PDB entry 5ZQQ | X-ray diffraction, 2.29 A resolution | chains A and B

# Chain A
Molecule: Tankyrase-2
Source organism: Homo sapiens
Notes: EC 2.4.2.30
UniProt: Q9H2K2 (TNKS2_HUMAN); residues 947-1114 here = UniProt positions 947-1114
Amino-acid sequence (168 residues; numbered 947 to 1114; the number before each row is that of its first residue):
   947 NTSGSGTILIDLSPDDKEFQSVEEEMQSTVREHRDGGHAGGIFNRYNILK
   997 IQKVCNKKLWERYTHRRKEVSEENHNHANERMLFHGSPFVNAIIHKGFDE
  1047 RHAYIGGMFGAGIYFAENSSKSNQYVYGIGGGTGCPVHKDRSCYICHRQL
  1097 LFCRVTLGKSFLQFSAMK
Disordered / not traced: 947-951, 1114
Bound ions: Zn2+: Cys1081, His1084, Cys1089, Cys1092
Small-molecule neighbours: 9H6 (1-methyl-1'-(4-oxo-3,4,5,6,7,8-hexahydroquinazolin-2-yl)spiro[indole-3,4'-piperidin]-2(1H)-one): Phe1030, His1031, Gly1032, Ser1033, Pro1034, Phe1035, Arg1047, His1048, Ala1049, Tyr1050, Tyr1060, Phe1061, Ala1062, Lys1067, Ser1068, Tyr1071, Gly1074, Ile1075
UniProt features mapped onto this chain:
  - binding site (Zn(2+)): Cys1081, His1084, Cys1089, Cys1092
  - mutagenesis: Met1054 (M1054V: Loss of activity)

# Chain B
Molecule: Tankyrase-2
Source organism: Homo sapiens
Notes: EC 2.4.2.30
UniProt: Q9H2K2 (TNKS2_HUMAN); numbering as in UniProt (aligned over 1115-1162)
Amino-acid sequence (48 residues; row label = number of the first residue in the row):
  1115 MAHSPPGHHSVTGRPSVNGLALAEYVIYRGEQAYPEYLITYQIMRPEG
Disordered / not traced: 1162

# How chain A and chain B interact
Residue-residue contacts - 159 pairs, chain A then chain B:
  Glu964(A) with Tyr1151(B), hydrogen bond
  Val968(A) with Tyr1151(B), hydrophobic; Ile1153(B), hydrophobic
  Met972(A) with Ile1153(B), hydrophobic; Tyr1155(B), hydrophobic
  Arg977(A) with Asn1132(B); Ala1135(B)
  Ile988(A) with Met1158(B); Pro1160(B)
  Phe989(A) with Ile1157(B), hydrophobic; Met1158(B)
  Asn990(A) with Pro1160(B)
  Arg991(A) with Met1158(B), hydrogen bond (backbone-backbone)
  Tyr992(A) with Tyr1155(B), hydrophobic; Gln1156(B); Ile1157(B), hydrophobic; Met1158(B)
  Asn993(A) with Tyr1155(B); Gln1156(B), hydrogen bond (backbone-backbone); Met1158(B)
  Ile994(A) with Thr1154(B); Tyr1155(B), hydrophobic
  Leu995(A) with Thr1154(B), hydrogen bond (backbone-backbone); Tyr1155(B); Gln1156(B)
  Lys996(A) with Leu1152(B); Ile1153(B); Thr1154(B), hydrogen bond (backbone-backbone)
  Ile997(A) with Leu1152(B)
  Gln998(A) with Tyr1151(B); Leu1152(B), hydrogen bond (backbone-backbone)
  Lys999(A) with Glu1150(B)
  Val1000(A) with Tyr1148(B), hydrogen bond (backbone-side chain); Pro1149(B); Glu1150(B), hydrogen bond (backbone-backbone)
  Cys1001(A) with Tyr1148(B)
  Asn1002(A) with Tyr1148(B), hydrogen bond (backbone-side chain)
  Leu1005(A) with Tyr1148(B), hydrophobic
  Trp1006(A) with Tyr1148(B)
  Arg1008(A) with Gly1144(B); Glu1145(B), salt bridge
  Tyr1009(A) with Glu1145(B); Gln1146(B); Ala1147(B); Tyr1148(B)
  Arg1012(A) with His1123(B); Arg1143(B); Glu1145(B); Gln1146(B), hydrogen bond
  Val1016(A) with His1123(B); Gln1146(B)
  Glu1019(A) with His1123(B), salt bridge
  Arg1027(A) with Tyr1139(B), hydrogen bond
  Leu1029(A) with Tyr1139(B), hydrophobic
  Val1036(A) with Leu1152(B), hydrophobic
  Ile1039(A) with Pro1149(B)
  Ile1040(A) with Leu1152(B), hydrophobic
  Phe1044(A) with Gly1144(B); Ala1147(B), hydrophobic
  Glu1046(A) with Met1115(B)
  Ala1049(A) with Met1115(B), hydrophobic
  Phe1055(A) with Gly1127(B); Val1140(B), hydrophobic; Tyr1142(B), hydrogen bond (backbone-side chain)
  Ala1057(A) with Met1115(B); Ala1116(B), hydrogen bond (backbone-backbone); Tyr1142(B)
  Gly1058(A) with Val1140(B); Ile1141(B); Tyr1142(B)
  Ile1059(A) with Tyr1139(B); Val1140(B); Ile1141(B), hydrogen bond (backbone-backbone); Gly1144(B)
  Tyr1060(A) with Tyr1139(B); Val1140(B), hydrophobic
  Phe1061(A) with Glu1138(B); Tyr1139(B), hydrogen bond (backbone-backbone); Ile1141(B), hydrophobic; Ala1147(B), hydrophobic
  Ala1062(A) with Ala1137(B)
  Glu1063(A) with Leu1136(B); Ala1137(B), hydrogen bond (backbone-backbone); Tyr1139(B), hydrogen bond
  Asn1064(A) with Ala1135(B); Leu1136(B), hydrogen bond (side chain-backbone)
  Lys1067(A) with Glu1138(B)
  Asn1069(A) with Tyr1155(B), hydrogen bond
  Val1072(A) with Tyr1155(B)
  Ser1088(A) with Ile1157(B)
  Cys1089(A) with Ile1157(B)
  Tyr1090(A) with Gln1156(B); Ile1157(B); Met1158(B); Arg1159(B); Pro1160(B)
  Ile1091(A) with Gln1156(B), hydrogen bond (backbone-side chain)
  Cys1092(A) with Gln1156(B)
  His1093(A) with Tyr1155(B); Gln1156(B)
  Arg1094(A) with Ile1153(B); Thr1154(B); Tyr1155(B), hydrogen bond (backbone-backbone); Ile1157(B)
  Gln1095(A) with Leu1152(B); Ile1153(B); Thr1154(B), hydrogen bond; Tyr1155(B)
  Leu1096(A) with Tyr1151(B); Leu1152(B); Ile1153(B), hydrogen bond (backbone-backbone); Tyr1155(B)
  Leu1097(A) with Pro1149(B), hydrophobic; Tyr1151(B); Leu1152(B), hydrophobic
  Phe1098(A) with Glu1150(B), hydrogen bond (backbone-backbone); Tyr1151(B), hydrogen bond (backbone-backbone); Ile1153(B), hydrophobic
  Cys1099(A) with Tyr1148(B); Pro1149(B), hydrophobic
  Arg1100(A) with Gln1146(B); Ala1147(B); Tyr1148(B), hydrogen bond (backbone-backbone); Glu1150(B), salt bridge
  Val1101(A) with Ile1141(B), hydrophobic; Gln1146(B)
  Thr1102(A) with Gln1146(B), hydrogen bond (backbone-backbone)
  Leu1103(A) with His1123(B); Ser1124(B), hydrogen bond (backbone-side chain); Tyr1139(B), hydrophobic
  Gly1104(A) with His1123(B)
  Lys1105(A) with Gly1121(B); His1122(B); His1123(B), hydrogen bond (backbone-backbone); Ser1124(B)
  Ser1106(A) with His1122(B); Ser1124(B), hydrogen bond; Val1125(B); Thr1126(B), hydrogen bond
  Phe1107(A) with Pro1119(B), hydrophobic; His1122(B); Ser1124(B), hydrogen bond (backbone-backbone); Val1125(B); Thr1126(B), hydrogen bond (backbone-backbone)
  Leu1108(A) with Thr1126(B); Arg1128(B)
  Gln1109(A) with Thr1126(B), hydrogen bond (backbone-backbone); Gly1127(B); Arg1128(B), hydrogen bond (backbone-backbone)
  Phe1110(A) with Arg1128(B)
  Ser1111(A) with Arg1128(B), hydrogen bond (backbone-backbone); Pro1129(B); Ser1130(B), hydrogen bond (backbone-backbone)
  Ala1112(A) with Ser1130(B); Val1131(B)
  Met1113(A) with Pro1129(B); Ser1130(B); Val1131(B), hydrogen bond (backbone-backbone); Asn1132(B), hydrogen bond (backbone-backbone)
Other interface residues (no listed pair), chain A (81 interface residues in all): Leu955, Leu958, Arg980, Gly986, Gly987, Asn1020, Met1028, Phe1030, Asp1045
Other interface residues (no listed pair), chain B (42 interface residues in all): Leu1134

# In short
81 residues of chain A face 42 of chain B across their interface, with 39 hydrogen bonds and 3 salt bridges.
Polar contacts include Arg1008(A)-Glu1145(B), Glu1019(A)-His1123(B) and Arg1100(A)-Glu1150(B). Chain A binds
compound 9H6. From UniProt: 4 Zn2+-binding residues and one mutagenesis site on chain A.
Here chain A is Tankyrase-2 and chain B is Tankyrase-2, both from Homo sapiens. Entry 5ZQQ (Tankyrase-2 in
complex with compound 52) was determined by X-ray diffraction (same publication as 5ZQO, 5ZQP, 5ZQR and 6A84).
